Entry 7T0W (electron microscopy, 3.00 A resolution); this record covers chains B and H2 of the 9 polymer chains in the assembly.

== Chain B ==
Name: Gamma-aminobutyric acid receptor subunit alpha-1
From: Homo sapiens
UniProt: P14867 (GBRA1_HUMAN); the construct has insertions or renumbered stretches relative to UniProt, so the offset changes along the chain: 1-312 = UniProt 28-339; 320-347 = UniProt 418-445
Amino-acid sequence (347 residues; row label = number of the first residue in the row):
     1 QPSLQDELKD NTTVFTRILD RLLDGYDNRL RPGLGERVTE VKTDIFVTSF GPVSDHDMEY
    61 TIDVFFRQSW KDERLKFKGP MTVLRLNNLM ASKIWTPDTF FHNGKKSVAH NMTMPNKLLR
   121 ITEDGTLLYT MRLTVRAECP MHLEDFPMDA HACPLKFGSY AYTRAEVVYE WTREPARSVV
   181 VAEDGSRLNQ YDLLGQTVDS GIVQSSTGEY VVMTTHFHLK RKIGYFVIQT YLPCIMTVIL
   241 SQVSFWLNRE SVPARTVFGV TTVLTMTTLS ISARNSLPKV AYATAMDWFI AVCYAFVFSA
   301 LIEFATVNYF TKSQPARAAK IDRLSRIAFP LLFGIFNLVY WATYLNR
Not modelled in the structure: 1-9
Differences from the reference sequence: linker (313-319)
Disulfides: Cys139-Cys153
Covalently attached groups: glycan linked to Asn111
Curated features (UniProtKB/Swiss-Prot):
  - binding site (4-aminobutanoate): Arg67, Thr130
  - binding site (3alpha-hydroxy-5alpha-pregnan-11,20-dione): Trp246
  - glycosylation (N-linked (GlcNAc...) asparagine): Asn11, Asn111
From the paper describing this entry:
  - specificity-determining residues: Glu170, Arg173, Glu174, Arg177
  - specificity-determining residues: Arg164 (by similarity / conservation)

== Chain H2 ==
Name: Fab115 Heavy Chain, IgG1
From: Homo sapiens
Amino-acid sequence (246 residues; each row starts with the number of its first residue):
     1 QVQLVQSGAE VKKPGASVKV SCKASGYTFI SYDINWVRQA TGQGLEWMGG MDPKSGNTGY
    61 AQKFQGRVTM TTNTAISTAY MELSSLRSED TAVYYCVRGE QSYDRTGYSD WFDPWGQGTL
   121 VTVSSASTKG PSVFPLAPSS KSTSGGTAAL GCLVKDYFPE PVTVSWNSGA LTSGVHTFPA
   181 VLQSSGLYSL SSVVTVPSSS LGTQTYICNV NHKPSNTKVD KRVEPKSCDK THDYKDDDDK
   241 HHHHHH
Not modelled in the structure: 1, 123-246
Disulfides: Cys22-Cys96

== How chain B and chain H2 interact ==
Contacting residue pairs (24; chain B residue first):
  Asp44(B) - Tyr103(H2)  hydrogen bond
  Asp44(B) - Tyr108(H2)  hydrogen bond
  Ile45(B) - Tyr103(H2)  hydrogen bond (backbone-side chain)
  Phe46(B) - Tyr103(H2)
  Phe46(B) - Asp104(H2)
  Phe46(B) - Arg105(H2)
  Phe65(B) - Arg105(H2)
  Arg67(B) - Tyr103(H2)
  Arg67(B) - Arg105(H2)
  Arg67(B) - Gly107(H2)
  Thr172(B) - Tyr108(H2)
  Arg173(B) - Gln101(H2)  hydrogen bond
  Arg173(B) - Tyr108(H2)
  Arg173(B) - Asp110(H2)  salt bridge
  Glu174(B) - Asp52(H2)
  Glu174(B) - Ser55(H2)  hydrogen bond
  Glu174(B) - Asn57(H2)  hydrogen bond
  Ala176(B) - Lys54(H2)
  Arg177(B) - Ser31(H2)  hydrogen bond (side chain-backbone)
  Arg177(B) - Asp52(H2)  salt bridge
  Arg177(B) - Gln101(H2)
  Arg177(B) - Tyr108(H2)  hydrogen bond (backbone-side chain)
  Ser178(B) - Tyr108(H2)
  Val180(B) - Tyr103(H2)  hydrophobic
Other interface residues (no listed pair), chain H2 (15 interface residues in all): Tyr32, Asp33, Thr106
Interface features reported in the paper:
  - epitope / paratope residues, chain B: Arg173(B)
  - epitope / paratope residues, chain H2: Asp52(H2)

== Summary ==
12 residues of chain B face 15 of chain H2 across their interface; the contacts include 8 hydrogen bonds and 2
salt bridges. Among the polar pairs are Arg173(B)-Asp110(H2), Arg177(B)-Asp52(H2) and Asp44(B)-Tyr103(H2).
From the paper: epitope/paratope residues Arg173(B) and Asp52(H2); specificity determinants Glu170(B),
Arg173(B) and Glu174(B) among others.
Here chain B is Gamma-aminobutyric acid receptor subunit alpha-1 and chain H2 is Fab115 Heavy Chain, IgG1,
both from Homo sapiens. Entry 7T0W (Complex of GABA-A synaptic receptor with autoimmune antibody Fab115) was
determined by electron microscopy.
